Entry 9JKF (electron microscopy, 3.40 A resolution); this record covers chains D and A of the 6 polymer chains in the assembly.

# Chain D
Molecule: Envelope glycoprotein gp160
Organism: Simian-Human immunodeficiency virus
UniProt: G1JZH9 (G1JZH9_9PLVG); residues 21-714 here correspond to UniProt positions 19-712 (UniProt number = residue number - 2)
Chain sequence (722 residues; row label = number of the first residue in the row):
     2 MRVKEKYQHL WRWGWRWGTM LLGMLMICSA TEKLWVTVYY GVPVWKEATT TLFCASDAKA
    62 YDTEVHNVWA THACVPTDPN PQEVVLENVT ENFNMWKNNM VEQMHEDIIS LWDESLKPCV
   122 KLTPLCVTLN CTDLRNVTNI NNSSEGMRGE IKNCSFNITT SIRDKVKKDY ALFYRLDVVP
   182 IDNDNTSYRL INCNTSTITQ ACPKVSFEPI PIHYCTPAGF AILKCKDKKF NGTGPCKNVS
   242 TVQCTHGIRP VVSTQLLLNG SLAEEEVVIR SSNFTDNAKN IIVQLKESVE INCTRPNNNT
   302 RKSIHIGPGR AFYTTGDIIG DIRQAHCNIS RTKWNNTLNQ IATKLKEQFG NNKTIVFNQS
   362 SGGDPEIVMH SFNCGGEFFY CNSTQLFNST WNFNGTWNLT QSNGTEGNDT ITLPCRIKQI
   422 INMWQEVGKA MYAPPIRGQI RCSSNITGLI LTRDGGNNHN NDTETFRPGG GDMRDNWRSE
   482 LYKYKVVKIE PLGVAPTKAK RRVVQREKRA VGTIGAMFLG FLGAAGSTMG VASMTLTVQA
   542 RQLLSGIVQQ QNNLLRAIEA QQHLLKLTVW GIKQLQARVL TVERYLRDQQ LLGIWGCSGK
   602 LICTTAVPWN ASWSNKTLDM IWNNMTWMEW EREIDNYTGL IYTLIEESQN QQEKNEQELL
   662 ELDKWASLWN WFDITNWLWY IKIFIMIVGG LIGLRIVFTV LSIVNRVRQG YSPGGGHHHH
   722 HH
Disordered / not traced: 2-518, 686-723
Differences from the reference sequence: initiating methionine (2); expression tag (3-20, 715-723); conflict Thr32 (Val30 in G1JZH9), Lys34 (Asn32 in G1JZH9), Glu115 (Gln113 in G1JZH9), Val532 (Ala530 in G1JZH9), Met535 (Ile533 in G1JZH9), Gln543 (Leu541 in G1JZH9), Lys567 (Gln565 in G1JZH9), Thr582 (Ala580 in G1JZH9)
Disulfide bonds: Cys598-Cys604
Covalent attachments: N-acetylglucosamine (NAG) linked to Asn611, Asn616, Asn625, Asn637

# Chain A
Molecule: Envelope glycoprotein gp160
Organism: Simian-Human immunodeficiency virus
UniProt: G1JZH9 (G1JZH9_9PLVG); the construct lacks a stretch of the UniProt sequence and is renumbered around it, so the offset changes along the chain: 20-146 = UniProt 19-145; 150-309 = UniProt 146-305; 312-321 = UniProt 306-315; 322-395 = UniProt 317-390; 2 more segments
Chain sequence (722 residues; numbered 1 to 724 plus 3 insertion-coded residues; 5 numbers in that range are skipped by the numbering (no residue carries them; nothing is unmodelled there); the number before each row is that of its first residue):
     1 MRVKEKYQHL WRWGWRWGTM LLGMLMICSA TEKLWVTVYY GVPVWKEATT TLFCASDAKA
    61 YDTEVHNVWA THACVPTDPN PQEVVLENVT ENFNMWKNNM VEQMHEDIIS LWDESLKPCV
   121 KLTPLCVTLN CTDLRNVTNI NNSSEG
   150 MRGEIKNCSF NITTSIRDKV KKDYALFYRL DVVPIDNDNT SYRLINCNTS TITQACPKVS
   210 FEPIPIHYCT PAGFAILKCK DKKFNGTGPC KNVSTVQCTH GIRPVVSTQL LLNGSLAEEE
   270 VVIRSSNFTD NAKNIIVQLK ESVEINCTRP NNNTRKSIHI
   312 GPGRAFYTTG
  321A D
   322 IIGDIRQAHC NISRTKWNNT LNQIATKLKE QFGNNKTIVF NQSSGGDPEI VMHSFNCGGE
   382 FFYCNSTQLF NSTW
  395A N
   396 FNGTWNLTQS NGTEGNDTIT LPCRIKQIIN MWQEVGKAMY APPIRGQIRC SSNITGLILT
   456 RDGGNNHNN
  464A D
   465 TETFRPGGGD MRDNWRSELY KYKVVKIEPL GVAPTKAKRR VVQREKRAVG TIGAMFLGFL
   525 GAAGSTMGVA SMTLTVQARQ LLSGIVQQQN NLLRAIEAQQ HLLKLTVWGI KQLQARVLTV
   585 ERYLRDQQLL GIWGCSGKLI CTTAVPWNAS WSNKTLDMIW NNMTWMEWER EIDNYTGLIY
   645 TLIEESQNQQ EKNEQELLEL DKWASLWNWF DITNWLWYIK IFIMIVGGLI GLRIVFTVLS
   705 IVNRVRQGYS PGGGHHHHHH
Disordered / not traced: 1-31, 508-724
Differences from the reference sequence: initiating methionine (1); expression tag (2-19, 716-724); conflict Thr31 (Val30 in G1JZH9), Lys33 (Asn32 in G1JZH9), Glu114 (Gln113 in G1JZH9), Val533 (Ala530 in G1JZH9), Met536 (Ile533 in G1JZH9), Gln544 (Leu541 in G1JZH9), Lys568 (Gln565 in G1JZH9), Thr583 (Ala580 in G1JZH9)
Disulfide bonds: Cys54-Cys74, Cys119-Cys205, Cys126-Cys196, Cys131-Cys157, Cys218-Cys247, Cys228-Cys239, Cys296-Cys331, Cys378-Cys445, Cys385-Cys418
Covalent attachments: N-acetylglucosamine (NAG) linked to Asn88, Asn130, Asn156, Asn160, Asn188, Asn197, Asn234, Asn241, Asn262, Asn276, Asn295, Asn301, Asn332, Asn356, Asn362, Asn386, Asn392, Asn401, Asn448; glycan linked to Asn339
Ligand contacts: 83G (1-[(2R)-4-(benzenecarbonyl)-2-methylpiperazin-1-yl]-2-(4-methoxy-1H-pyrrolo[2,3-b]pyridin-3-yl)ethane-1,2-dione): Ile108, Ile109, Trp112, Asp113, Leu116, Val255, Ser256, Thr257, Glu370, Ser375, Phe376, Asn377, Phe382, Tyr384, Ile424, Asn425, Met426, Trp427, Lys432, Met434, Met475
What the authors report for this chain:
  - post-translational modification sites: Asn130, Asn156, Asn160, Asn188

# Interface between chain D and chain A
Residue-residue contacts - 11 pairs, chain D then chain A:
  Glu662(D) with Ala501(A); Arg504(A), hydrogen bond (backbone-side chain)
  Leu663(D) with Arg504(A), hydrogen bond (backbone-side chain)
  Lys665(D) with Lys500(A), hydrogen bond (side chain-backbone); Arg504(A)
  Ser668(D) with Gln507(A)
  Asn671(D) with Gln507(A)
  Trp672(D) with Gln507(A)
  Asn677(D) with Gln507(A), hydrogen bond (side chain-backbone)
  Trp678(D) with Val506(A); Gln507(A), hydrogen bond (side chain-backbone)
Interface residues without a listed pair, chain D (10 interface residues in all): Leu661, Asp664

# Summary
10 residues of chain D face 5 of chain A across their interface; the contacts include 5 hydrogen bonds. Polar
pairs include Glu662(D)-Arg504(A), Leu663(D)-Arg504(A) and Lys665(D)-Lys500(A). Chain A binds compound 83G.
N-acetylglucosamine is covalently linked to Asn611(D), Asn616(D), Asn625(D) and Asn637(D). From the paper:
modification sites Asn130(A), Asn156(A) and Asn160(A) among others.
Chain D and chain A are both Envelope glycoprotein gp160 (Simian-Human immunodeficiency virus); the structure,
Asymmetric structure of cleaved HIV-1 Tri FPPR envelope glycoprotein trimer in amphipol-lipid nanodiscs (Tri
FPPR.1), was determined by electron microscopy together with 9JKG from the same study.
